PDB entry 4DV7 | X-ray diffraction, 3.29 A resolution | chains A and D of the 21 polymer chains in the assembly

[Chain A]
Molecule: 16S rRNA
Organism: Thermus thermophilus
Sequence (1522 nucleotides; row label = number of the first residue in the row; note: 42 numbers in that range are skipped by the numbering (no residue carries them; nothing is unmodelled there); a row labelled like 190A-190L holds insertion residues (190A, then the next letters in order); numbering starts at 0):
     0 UUUGUUGGAGAGUUUGAUCCUGGCUCAGGGUGAACGCUGGCGGCGUGCCU
    50 AAGACAUGCAAGUCGUGCGGG
    73 CCGCGGGGUUUU
    88 ACUCCG
    95 UGGUC
   101 AGCGGCGGACGGGUGAGUAACGCGUGGGU
  129A G
   130 ACCUACCCGGAAGAGGGGGACAACCCGGGGAAACUCGGGCUAAUCCCCCA
   180 UGUGGACCCGC
190A-190L CCCUUGGGGUGU
   191 GUCCAAAGGGCUUU
   216 GCCCGCUUCCGGAUGGGCCCGCGUCCCAUCAGCUAGUUGGUGGGGUAAUG
   266 GCCCACCAAGGCGACGACGGGUAGCCGGUCUGAGAGGAUGGCCGGCCACA
   316 GGGGCACUGAGACACGGGCCCCACUCCUACGGGAGGCAGCAGUUAGGAAU
   366 CUUCCGCAAUGGGCGCAAGCCUGACGGAGCGACGCCGCUUGGAGGAAGAA
   416 GCCCUUCGGGGUGUAAACUCCUGAA
   442 CCCGGGACGAAACCCCCGACGA
   474 GGGGACUGACGGUACCGGG
   494 GUAAUAGCGCCGGCCAACUCCGUGCCAGCAGCCGCGGUAAUACGGAGGGC
   544 GCGAGCGUUACCCGGAUUCACUGGGCGUAAAGGGCGUGUAGGCGGCCUGG
   594 GGCGUCCCAUGUGAAAGACCACGGCUCAACCGUGGGGGAGCGUGGGAUAC
   644 GCUCAGGCUAGACGGUGGGAGAGGGUGGUGGAAUUCCCGGAGUAGCGGUG
   694 AAAUGCGCAGAUACCGGGAGGAACGCCGAUGGCGAAGGCAGCCACCUGGU
   744 CCACCCGUGACGCUGAGGCGCGAAAGCGUGGGGAGCAAACCGGAUUAGAU
   794 ACCCGGGUAGUCCACGCCCUAAACGAUGCGCGCUAGGUCUCUGGGUCU
   848 CCUGGGGGCCGAAGCUAACGCGUUAAGCGCGCCGCCUGGGGAGUACGGCC
   898 GCAAGGCUGAAACUCAAGGGAAUUGACGGGGGCCCGCACAAGCGGUGGAG
   948 CAUGUGGUUUAAUUCGAAGXAACGCGAAGAACCUUACCAGGCCUUGACAU
   998 GCUAGG
 1003A G
  1004 AACCCGGGUGAAAGCCUGGGGUGCCCC
1030A-1030D GCGA
  1031 GGGGAGCCCUAGCACAGGUGCUGCAUGGCCGUCGUCAGCUCGUGCCGUGA
  1081 GGUGUUGGGUUAAGUCCCGCAACGAGCGCAACCCCCGCCGUUAGUUGCCA
  1131 GCGGUUCGGCCGGGCACUCUAACGGGACUGCCCGCGAAA
  1171 GCGGGAGGAAGGAGGGGACGACGUCUGGUCAGCAUGGCCCUUACGGCCUG
  1221 GGCGACACACGUGCUACAAUGCCCACUACAAAGCGAUGCCACCCGGCAAC
  1271 GGGGAGCUAAUCGCAAAAAGGUGGGCCCAGUUCGGAUUGGGGUCUGCAAC
  1321 CCGACCCCAUGAAGCCGGAAUCGCUAGUAAUCGCGGAUCAG
 1361A C
  1362 CAUGCCGCGGUGAAUACGUUCCCGGGCCUUGUACACACXGCCXGUXACGC
  1412 CAUGGGAGCGGGCUCUACCCGAAGUCGCCGGG
  1446 AGCCUACGGG
  1459 CAGGCGCCGAGGGUAGGGCCCGUGACUGGGGCGAAGUCGUAACAAGGUAG
  1509 CUGUACCGGAAGGUGCGGCUGGAUCCACUCCUUUCU
Unresolved in the structure: 0-4, 1534-1538
Construct notes: engineered mutation G915 (A1538 in M26923.1); conflict C1534 (A2157 in M26923.1), A1535 (C2158 in M26923.1)
Modified positions: PSU (pseudouridine-5'-monophosphate) at position 516, 7MG (7N-methyl-8-hydroguanosine-5'-monophosphate) at position 527, M2G (N2-dimethylguanosine-5'-monophosphate) at position 966, 5MC (5-methylcytidine-5'-monophosphate) at position 967, 2MG (2N-methylguanosine-5'-monophosphate) at position 1207, 5MC (5-methylcytidine-5'-monophosphate) at position 1400, 4OC (4n,o2'-methylcytidine-5'-monophosphate) at position 1402, 5MC (5-methylcytidine-5'-monophosphate) at position 1404, 5MC (5-methylcytidine-5'-monophosphate) at position 1407, UR3 (3-methyluridine-5'-monophoshate) at position 1498, MA6 (6N-dimethyladenosine-5'-monophoshate) at position 1518, MA6 (6N-dimethyladenosine-5'-monophoshate) at position 1519, PSU (pseudouridine-5'-monophosphate) at position 1540, PSU (pseudouridine-5'-monophosphate) at position 1541
Metal / ion sites: Mg2+ site 1 near U5 (its only coordinating residue here); Mg2+ site 2: U12, G21; Mg2+ site 3 near G21 (its only coordinating residue here); Mg2+ site 4: C48, G115; Mg2+ site 5 near A53 (its only coordinating residue here); Mg2+ site 6: A59, U387; Mg2+ site 7: U62, G105; Mg2+ site 8: G97, U98; Mg2+ site 9 near G107 (its only coordinating residue here); Mg2+ site 10 near A109 (its only coordinating residue here); Mg2+ site 11 near G111 (its only coordinating residue here); Mg2+ site 12 near G115 (its only coordinating residue here); 103 more Mg2+ sites not listed
Residues lining bound ligands: streptomycin (SRY): U12, U14, C526, 7MG_527, C912, A913, A914, G915, C1490, G1491

[Chain D]
Molecule: ribosomal protein S4
Organism: Thermus thermophilus
Reference sequence: P80373 (RS4_THET8); numbering as in UniProt (aligned over 1-209)
Sequence (209 residues; numbered 1 to 209; the number before each row is that of its first residue):
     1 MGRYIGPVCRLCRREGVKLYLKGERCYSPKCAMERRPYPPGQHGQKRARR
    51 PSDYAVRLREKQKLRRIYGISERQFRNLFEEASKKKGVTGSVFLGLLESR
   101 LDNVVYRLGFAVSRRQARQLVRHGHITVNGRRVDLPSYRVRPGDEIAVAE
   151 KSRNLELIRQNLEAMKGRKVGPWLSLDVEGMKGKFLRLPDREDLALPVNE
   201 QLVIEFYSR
Unresolved in the structure: 1
Swiss-Prot annotation at these positions:
  - binding site (Zn(2+)): Cys-9, Cys-12, Cys-26, Cys-31
Metal / ion sites: Zn2+: Cys-9, Cys-12, Cys-26, Cys-31; Mg2+: Lys-85, Thr-89

[How chain A and chain D interact]
Contacting residue pairs - 116 pairs, chain A then chain D:
  A8(A) / Glu-205(D)  hydrogen bond to the base
  A8(A) / Ser-208(D)  base contact
  A8(A) / Arg-209(D)  base contact
  A26(A) / Arg-209(D)  hydrogen bond to the sugar
  G28(A) / Arg-76(D)  salt bridge to the phosphate
  C400(A) / Arg-73(D)  salt bridge to the phosphate
  C401(A) / Arg-73(D)  salt bridge to the phosphate
  C401(A) / Asn-77(D)  hydrogen bond to the phosphate
  G402(A) / Gln-74(D)  hydrogen bond to the phosphate
  G402(A) / Ser-137(D)  phosphate contact
  C403(A) / Gln-74(D)  hydrogen bond to the phosphate
  C403(A) / Arg-122(D)  hydrogen bond to the sugar
  C403(A) / Pro-136(D)  phosphate contact
  C403(A) / Ser-137(D)  hydrogen bond to the phosphate
  U404(A) / Gly-2(D)  hydrogen bond to the base
  U404(A) / Arg-118(D)  salt bridge to the phosphate
  U404(A) / Arg-122(D)  phosphate contact
  U405(A) / Gly-2(D)  hydrogen bond to the base
  U405(A) / Ile-5(D)  base contact
  G406(A) / Ile-5(D)  phosphate contact
  G406(A) / Gln-119(D)  hydrogen bond to the sugar
  G407(A) / Ser-113(D)  phosphate contact
  G407(A) / Arg-115(D)  salt bridge to the phosphate
  G407(A) / Gln-116(D)  hydrogen bond to the sugar
  G407(A) / Gln-119(D)  sugar contact
  A408(A) / Leu-21(D)  phosphate contact
  A408(A) / Lys-22(D)  phosphate contact
  A408(A) / Ser-113(D)  hydrogen bond to the phosphate
  A408(A) / Arg-115(D)  phosphate contact
  A408(A) / Gln-116(D)  hydrogen bond to the sugar
  G409(A) / Lys-22(D)  phosphate contact
  G409(A) / Glu-24(D)  phosphate contact
  G409(A) / Arg-25(D)  phosphate contact
  G410(A) / Lys-22(D)  base contact
  G410(A) / Arg-25(D)  salt bridge to the phosphate
  G410(A) / Lys-30(D)  salt bridge to the phosphate
  A411(A) / Arg-25(D)  salt bridge to the phosphate
  A411(A) / Lys-30(D)  salt bridge to the phosphate
  A412(A) / Arg-35(D)  hydrogen bond to the sugar
  G413(A) / Arg-36(D)  hydrogen bond to the base
  C419(A) / Gln-42(D)  sugar contact
  G425(A) / Gln-45(D)  hydrogen bond to the phosphate
  G426(A) / Arg-13(D)  phosphate contact
  G426(A) / Arg-36(D)  salt bridge to the phosphate
  G426(A) / Tyr-38(D)  hydrogen bond to the phosphate
  G426(A) / Gly-41(D)  hydrogen bond to the phosphate
  G426(A) / Gln-42(D)  hydrogen bond to the sugar
  G426(A) / Gln-45(D)  hydrogen bond to the phosphate
  U427(A) / Arg-13(D)  salt bridge to the phosphate
  U427(A) / Arg-36(D)  salt bridge to the phosphate
  U427(A) / Pro-40(D)  phosphate contact
  U427(A) / Gly-41(D)  hydrogen bond to the phosphate
  G428(A) / Pro-7(D)  phosphate contact
  G428(A) / Arg-10(D)  salt bridge to the phosphate
  G428(A) / Arg-13(D)  phosphate contact
  G428(A) / Arg-36(D)  hydrogen bond to the sugar
  U429(A) / Arg-13(D)  salt bridge to the phosphate
  U429(A) / Lys-22(D)  hydrogen bond to the phosphate
  U429(A) / Arg-25(D)  base contact
  U429(A) / Ala-32(D)  phosphate contact
  U429(A) / Arg-36(D)  salt bridge to the phosphate
  A430(A) / Pro-7(D)  phosphate contact
  A430(A) / Val-8(D)  hydrogen bond to the phosphate
  A430(A) / Cys-9(D)  hydrogen bond to the phosphate
  A430(A) / Lys-22(D)  salt bridge to the phosphate
  C436(A) / Glu-156(D)  sugar contact
  U437(A) / Gln-119(D)  base contact
  U437(A) / His-123(D)  hydrogen bond to the sugar
  U437(A) / His-125(D)  hydrogen bond to the sugar
  G438(A) / His-123(D)  sugar contact
  G438(A) / His-125(D)  phosphate contact
  A439(A) / His-123(D)  phosphate contact
  G490(A) / Arg-132(D)  salt bridge to the phosphate
  G491(A) / Lys-151(D)  phosphate contact
  A496(A) / Gln-119(D)  base contact
  A496(A) / His-123(D)  base contact
  C508(A) / Arg-209(D)  salt bridge to the phosphate
  A509(A) / Ser-52(D)  hydrogen bond to the phosphate
  A509(A) / Tyr-54(D)  phosphate contact
  A509(A) / Ala-55(D)  sugar contact
  C511(A) / His-43(D)  hydrogen bond to the base
  U512(A) / Gln-42(D)  hydrogen bond to the sugar
  U512(A) / His-43(D)  sugar contact
  U512(A) / Lys-46(D)  salt bridge to the phosphate
  G540(A) / Gln-42(D)  base contact
  G541(A) / Gly-41(D)  phosphate contact
  G541(A) / Gln-42(D)  hydrogen bond to the sugar
  G542(A) / Arg-10(D)  salt bridge to the phosphate
  G542(A) / Arg-14(D)  hydrogen bond to the phosphate
  G542(A) / Pro-40(D)  sugar contact
  G542(A) / Gly-41(D)  sugar contact
  C543(A) / Arg-10(D)  salt bridge to the phosphate
  C543(A) / Arg-14(D)  salt bridge to the phosphate
  C543(A) / Pro-40(D)  phosphate contact
  C543(A) / Arg-59(D)  hydrogen bond to the phosphate
  G544(A) / Leu-58(D)  phosphate contact
  G544(A) / Arg-59(D)  salt bridge to the phosphate
  G544(A) / Gln-62(D)  hydrogen bond to the phosphate
  G544(A) / Arg-66(D)  salt bridge to the phosphate
  C545(A) / Lys-61(D)  salt bridge to the phosphate
  C545(A) / Gln-62(D)  phosphate contact
  C545(A) / Glu-72(D)  phosphate contact
  G546(A) / Tyr-4(D)  base contact
  G546(A) / Arg-65(D)  salt bridge to the phosphate
  G546(A) / Glu-72(D)  hydrogen bond to the phosphate
  G546(A) / Arg-73(D)  hydrogen bond to the phosphate
  A547(A) / Gly-2(D)  hydrogen bond to the phosphate
  A547(A) / Arg-3(D)  salt bridge to the phosphate
  C612(A) / Lys-84(D)  salt bridge to the phosphate
  C613(A) / Lys-84(D)  salt bridge to the phosphate
  U619(A) / Val-133(D)  base contact
  U619(A) / Asp-134(D)  hydrogen bond to the base
  U619(A) / Leu-135(D)  base contact
  C620(A) / Leu-135(D)  base contact
  C620(A) / Ser-137(D)  hydrogen bond to the base
  C620(A) / Tyr-138(D)  sugar contact
Also at the interface, not in a pair above, chain A (50 interface residues in all): C418, C489, A499
Also at the interface, not in a pair above, chain D (66 interface residues in all): Arg-57, Ser-71, Val-112, Leu-155, Leu-157, Phe-206

[Overview]
Chain A and chain D form an interface of 50 and 66 residues respectively; the contacts include 39 hydrogen
bonds and 29 salt bridges. Polar contacts include A8(A)/Glu-205(D), U404(A)/Gly-2(D) and U405(A)/Gly-2(D).
Ligands of chain A: streptomycin. UniProt lists 4 Zn2+-binding residues on chain D.
Chain A is 16S rRNA and chain D is ribosomal protein S4, both from Thermus thermophilus; the structure,
Crystal structure of the Thermus thermophilus 30S ribosomal subunit with a 16S rRNA mutation, A915G, bound
..., was determined by X-ray diffraction.
